PDB entry 5EJT | X-ray diffraction, 1.55 A resolution | chain A

[Chain A]
Protein: Cytochrome c peroxidase, mitochondrial
Source organism: Saccharomyces cerevisiae (strain ATCC 204508 / S288c)
Notes: EC 1.11.1.5
UniProt: P00431 (CCPR_YEAST); residues 1-294 here correspond to UniProt positions 68-361 (UniProt number = residue number + 67)
Chain sequence (294 residues; numbered 1 to 294; the number before each row is that of its first residue):
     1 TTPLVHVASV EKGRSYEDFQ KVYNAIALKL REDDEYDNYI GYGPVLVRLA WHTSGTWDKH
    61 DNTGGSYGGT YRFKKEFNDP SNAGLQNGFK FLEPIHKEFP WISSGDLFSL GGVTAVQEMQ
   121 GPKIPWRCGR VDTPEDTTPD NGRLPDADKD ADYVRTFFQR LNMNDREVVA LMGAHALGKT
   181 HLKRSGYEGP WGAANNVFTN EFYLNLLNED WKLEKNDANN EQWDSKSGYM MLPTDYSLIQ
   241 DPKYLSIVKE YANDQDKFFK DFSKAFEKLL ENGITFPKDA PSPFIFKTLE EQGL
Differences from the reference sequence: engineered mutation Arg184 (Asn251 in P00431)
Metal / ion sites: heme Fe near His175 (its only coordinating residue here)
Residues lining bound ligands: heme (HEM): Asp37, Pro44, Val45, Val47, Arg48, Trp51, Pro145, Asp146, Ala147, Val154, Phe158, Leu171, Met172, Ala174, His175, Leu177, Gly178, Lys179, Thr180, His181, Arg184, Ser185, Tyr187, Trp191, Leu232, Thr234, Phe262, Phe266
Curated features (UniProtKB/Swiss-Prot):
  - active site: His52 (Proton acceptor), Trp191 (Tryptophan radical intermediate)
  - binding site (heme b): His175
  - site: Arg48 (Transition state stabilizer)
  - modified residue: Tyr153 (Phosphotyrosine)
Reported in the primary citation:
  - catalytic residues: Trp191 (citing earlier work)

[In short]
Chain A binds heme. UniProt lists active-site residues His52 and Trp191 and heme b-binding residue His175. The
paper reports the catalytic residue Trp191.
Chain A is Cytochrome c peroxidase, mitochondrial (Saccharomyces cerevisiae (strain ATCC 204508 / S288c)); the
structure, Thermally annealed ferryl Cytochrome C Peroxidase crystal structure, was determined by X-ray
diffraction together with 5EJX from the same study.
